Entry 5L5V (X-ray diffraction, 2.70 A resolution); this record covers chains I and Y of the 28 polymer chains in the assembly.

Chain I:
Molecule: Proteasome subunit beta type-3
Source organism: Saccharomyces cerevisiae (strain ATCC 204508 / S288c)
Notes: EC 3.4.25.1
Reference sequence: P25451 (PSB3_YEAST); residues 0-204 here correspond to UniProt positions 1-205 (UniProt number = residue number + 1)
Chain sequence (205 residues; each row starts with the number of its first residue; numbering starts at 0):
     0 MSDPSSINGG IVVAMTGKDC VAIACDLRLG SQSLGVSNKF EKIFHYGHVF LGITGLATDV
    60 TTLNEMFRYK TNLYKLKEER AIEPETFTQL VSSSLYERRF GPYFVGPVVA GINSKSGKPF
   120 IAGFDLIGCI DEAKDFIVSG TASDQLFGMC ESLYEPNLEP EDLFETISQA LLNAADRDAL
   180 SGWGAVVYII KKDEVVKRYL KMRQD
Not modelled in the structure: 0
Ion coordination: Mg2+ site 1: Ala174, Asp177, Ser180; Mg2+ site 2: Asp204 (shared with Ala164(Y), Asp167(Y), Ser170(Y) of chain Y)
Swiss-Prot annotation at these positions:
  - modified residue: Ser30 (Phosphoserine)
  - cross-link: Lys69 (Glycyl lysine isopeptide (Lys-Gly) (interchain with G-Cter in ubiquitin))

Chain Y:
Molecule: Proteasome subunit beta type-8, Proteasome subunit beta type-5
Source organism: Homo sapiens
Notes: EC 3.4.25.1
Reference sequence: chimeric construct of P28062, P30656: residues 1-138 from P28062 (PSB8_HUMAN) positions 73-210 (UniProt number = residue number + 72); residues 139-211 from P30656 positions 215-287 (UniProt number = residue number + 76)
Chain sequence (211 residues; row label = number of the first residue in the row):
     1 TTTLAFKFQH GVIAAVDSRA SAGSYISALR MNKVIEINPY LLGTMSGCAA DCQYWERLLA
    61 KECRLYYLRN GERISVSAAS KLLSNMMCQY RGMGLSMGSM ICGWDKKGPG LYYVDEHGTR
   121 LSGNMFSTGS GNTYAYGVLD SNYKWDLSVE DALYLGKRSI LAAAHRDAYS GGSVNLYHVT
   181 EDGWIYHGNH DVGELFWKVK EEEGSFNNVI G
Differences from the reference sequence: conflict Met31 (Val103 in P28062)
Covalently attached groups: compound 6NV linked to Thr1
Ion coordination: Mg2+: Ala164, Asp167, Ser170 (shared with Asp204(I) of chain I)
Small-molecule neighbours: 6NV (N-[(2R)-1-[[(2S)-3-(4-methoxyphenyl)-1-[[(2S,3S,4R)-4-methyl-3,5-bis(oxidanyl)-1-phenyl-pentan-2-yl]amino]-1-oxidanylidene-propan-2-yl]amino]-1-oxidanylidene-propan-2-yl]-1-methyl-5H-indene-2-carboxamide): Arg19, Ala20, Ser21, Ala22, Ser27, Met31, Asn32, Lys33, Met45, Ser46, Gly47, Cys48, Ala49, Ser130, Tyr169
Swiss-Prot annotation at these positions:
  - active site: Thr1 (Nucleophile)
From the paper describing this entry:
  - binding site for 6NV: Thr1, Met31
  - catalytic residues: Thr1
  - specificity-determining residues: Met31

How chain I and chain Y interact:
Pairs across the interface - 44 pairs, chain I then chain Y:
  Arg27(I) - Ala168(Y)
  Ser32(I) - Arg166(Y)
  Ser32(I) - Asp167(Y)
  Ser32(I) - Ala168(Y)  hydrogen bond (backbone-backbone)
  Ser32(I) - Tyr169(Y)
  Leu33(I) - Tyr134(Y)
  Gly34(I) - Arg166(Y)  hydrogen bond (backbone-side chain)
  Val35(I) - Arg166(Y)
  Asn37(I) - Asn208(Y)
  Asn37(I) - Val209(Y)
  Lys38(I) - Asn208(Y)  hydrogen bond (side chain-backbone)
  Lys38(I) - Ile210(Y)
  Gln144(I) - Tyr25(Y)
  Asp175(I) - Ile26(Y)
  Asp175(I) - Leu29(Y)
  Arg176(I) - Tyr25(Y)
  Arg176(I) - Ile26(Y)  hydrogen bond (side chain-backbone)
  Arg176(I) - Ser27(Y)  hydrogen bond (side chain-backbone)
  Arg176(I) - Ala28(Y)
  Arg176(I) - Leu29(Y)
  Asp177(I) - Ser24(Y)
  Asp177(I) - Ile26(Y)
  Ala178(I) - Ser24(Y)  hydrogen bond (backbone-backbone)
  Ala178(I) - Ile26(Y)
  Ala178(I) - Ala168(Y)
  Ala178(I) - Tyr169(Y)  hydrophobic
  Trp182(I) - His165(Y)  hydrogen bond (side chain-backbone)
  Trp182(I) - Arg166(Y)
  Lys200(I) - Trp197(Y)
  Lys200(I) - Gly211(Y)
  Met201(I) - Trp197(Y)
  Arg202(I) - Gly172(Y)  hydrogen bond (side chain-backbone)
  Arg202(I) - Asp191(Y)  salt bridge
  Arg202(I) - Gly193(Y)
  Gln203(I) - His165(Y)  hydrogen bond (backbone-side chain)
  Gln203(I) - Phe196(Y)
  Gln203(I) - Trp197(Y)
  Gln203(I) - Val209(Y)
  Asp204(I) - Arg19(Y)  salt bridge
  Asp204(I) - Ala164(Y)
  Asp204(I) - Ser170(Y)
  Asp204(I) - Gly171(Y)
  Asp204(I) - Gly172(Y)  hydrogen bond (side chain-backbone)
  Asp204(I) - Val192(Y)
Other interface residues (no listed pair), chain I (21 interface residues in all): Gln31, Thr140, Leu179

In short:
21 residues of chain I and 26 residues of chain Y are in contact; the contacts include 10 hydrogen bonds and 2
salt bridges. Polar pairs include Arg202(I)-Asp191(Y), Asp204(I)-Arg19(Y) and Gly34(I)-Arg166(Y). Covalently
linked compound 6NV: at Thr1(Y). The paper reports the catalytic residue Thr1(Y); a binding site for 6NV at
Thr1(Y) and Met31(Y).
Chain I is Proteasome subunit beta type-3 (Saccharomyces cerevisiae (strain ATCC 204508 / S288c)) and chain Y
is Proteasome subunit beta type-8, Proteasome subunit beta type-5 (Homo sapiens); the structure, 'Yeast 20S
proteasome with human beta5i (1-138; V31M) and human beta6 (97-111; 118-133) in complex with ..., was
determined by X-ray diffraction, deposited together with 5L52, 5L54, 5L55, 5L5A, 5L5B, 5L5D and 30 further
entries.
